Entry 7SAT (electron microscopy, 3.90 A resolution); this record covers chains A and D of the 7 polymer chains in the assembly.

Chain A:
Molecule: Por secretion system protein porM/gldM
Source organism: Porphyromonas gingivalis (strain ATCC 33277 / DSM 20709 / CIP 103683 / JCM 12257 / NCTC 11834 / 2561)
Notes: fragment: Residues 228-516 truncated, C-terminal TEV cleavage site and TwinStrep Tag
UniProt: B2RLE8 (B2RLE8_PORG3); numbering as in UniProt (aligned over 1-227)
Chain sequence (266 residues; row label = number of the first residue in the row):
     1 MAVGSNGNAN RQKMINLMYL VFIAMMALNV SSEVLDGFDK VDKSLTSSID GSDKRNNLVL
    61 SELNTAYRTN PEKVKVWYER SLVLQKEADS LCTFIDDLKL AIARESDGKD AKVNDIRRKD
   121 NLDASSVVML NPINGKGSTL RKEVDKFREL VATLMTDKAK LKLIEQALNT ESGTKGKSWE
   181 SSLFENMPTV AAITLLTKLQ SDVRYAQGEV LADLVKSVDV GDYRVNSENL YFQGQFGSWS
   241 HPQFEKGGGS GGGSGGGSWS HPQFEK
Not modelled in the structure: 1-4, 224-266
Sequence notes: expression tag (228-266)

Chain D:
Molecule: Por secretion system protein porL/gldL
Source organism: Porphyromonas gingivalis (strain ATCC 33277 / DSM 20709 / CIP 103683 / JCM 12257 / NCTC 11834 / 2561)
UniProt: B2RLE9 (B2RLE9_PORG3); residues 1-309 here = UniProt positions 1-309
Chain sequence (309 residues; row label = number of the first residue in the row):
     1 MGHYRRYKNI LEMYLASHKG RRLLNIVYSW GAAVVILGAL FKLLHLPMGN EMLFVGMITE
    61 FLVFFISGFE KPAMEYHWEE VFPELDSKNP MDRREMEQRR EYLREKAKEA AAYAERPSSV
   121 RLASASLGTQ PQEQPKPATP FQSQLTGILP EEQIQRLSEG IDKLAEAGEQ LARIGRTAAA
   181 MTESYEQMQA DQEGLRLNSQ SYIQQMESLS RNISGLNTIY EIQLKGISSQ IDTIDRINRG
   241 LAHIRDMYDN SVIDSSSFRN ENERMARQLT QLNEVYARLL QALTTNVGLP GMPGNFGASN
   301 PSSSGSSPL
Not modelled in the structure: 1-4, 79-309

How chain A and chain D interact:
Residue-residue contacts - 10 pairs, chain A then chain D:
  K13(A) - F64(D)
  L20(A) - Y28(D)
  L20(A) - A32(D)  hydrophobic
  A24(A) - V35(D)  hydrophobic
  A24(A) - M57(D)  hydrophobic
  A27(A) - K42(D)
  R118(A) - H45(D)
  K119(A) - H45(D)
  D120(A) - H45(D)  salt bridge
  N121(A) - L43(D)  hydrogen bond (side chain-backbone)
Other interface residues (no listed pair), chain A (11 interface residues in all): N16, I23, D123
Other interface residues (no listed pair), chain D (12 interface residues in all): I36, A39, L44, E60

Overview:
The interface between chain A and chain D involves 11 residues on one side and 12 on the other; the contacts
include 1 hydrogen bond and 1 salt bridge. Polar contacts include D120(A)-H45(D) and N121(A)-L43(D).
Here chain A is Por secretion system protein porM/gldM and chain D is Por secretion system protein porL/gldL,
both from Porphyromonas gingivalis (strain ATCC 33277 / DSM 20709 / CIP 103683 / JCM 12257 / NCTC 11834 /
2561). Entry 7SAT (Structure of PorLM, the proton-powered motor that drives Type IX protein secretion) was
determined by electron microscopy (same publication as 7SAU, 7SAX, 7SAZ and 7SB2).
